4GR5 - chain A; structure by X-ray diffraction, 1.92 A resolution.

Chain A:
Protein: Non-ribosomal peptide synthetase
From: Streptomyces lydicus
UniProt: D1GLU5 (D1GLU5_9ACTO); residues 1-567 here = UniProt positions 1-567
Chain sequence (570 residues; row label = number of the first residue in the row; numbers below 1 keep their minus sign (Gly-2 is residue -2)):
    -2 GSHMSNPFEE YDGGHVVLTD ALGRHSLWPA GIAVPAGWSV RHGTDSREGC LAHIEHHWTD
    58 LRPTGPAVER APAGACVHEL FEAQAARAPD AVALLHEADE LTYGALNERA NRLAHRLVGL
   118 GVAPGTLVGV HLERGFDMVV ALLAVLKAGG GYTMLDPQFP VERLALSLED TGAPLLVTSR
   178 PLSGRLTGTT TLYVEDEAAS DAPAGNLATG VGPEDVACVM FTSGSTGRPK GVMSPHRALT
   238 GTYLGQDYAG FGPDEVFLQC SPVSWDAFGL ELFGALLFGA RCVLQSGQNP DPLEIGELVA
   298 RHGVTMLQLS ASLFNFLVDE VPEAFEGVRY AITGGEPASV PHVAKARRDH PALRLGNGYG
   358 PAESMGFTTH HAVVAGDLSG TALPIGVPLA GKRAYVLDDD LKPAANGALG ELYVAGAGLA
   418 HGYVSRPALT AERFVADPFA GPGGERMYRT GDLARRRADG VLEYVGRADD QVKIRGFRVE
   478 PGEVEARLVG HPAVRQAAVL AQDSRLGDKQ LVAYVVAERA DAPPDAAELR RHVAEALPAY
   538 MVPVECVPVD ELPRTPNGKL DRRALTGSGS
Not modelled in the structure: -2 to 1, 62-66, 194-200, 465-567
Construct notes: expression tag (-2 to 0)
Small-molecule neighbours: AMP-CPP (APC; diphosphomethylphosphonic acid adenosyl ester): Thr219, Lys227, Trp262, Thr330, Gly331, Gly332, Glu333, Pro334, Asn354, Gly355, Tyr356, Gly357, Pro358, Ala359, Glu360, Ile382, Tyr445, Thr447, Asp449, Tyr461, Arg464
Reported in the primary citation:
  - binding site for AMP-CPP: Lys227, Trp262, Gly331 to Ala335, Asn354, Gly355, Tyr356, Ala359, Ile382, Asp449, Tyr461, Arg464
  - specificity-determining residues: Gln305, Phe364
  - contacts within the chain: Glu360-Tyr420
  - mutagenesis - S23Y (5-fold): decreased catalytic activity
  - mutagenesis - S23Y: unchanged catalytic activity on CloY
  - mutagenesis - A433E: abolished catalytic activity on CloY
  - mutagenesis - A428Y (2.2-fold): decreased catalytic activity on CloY

Summary:
Bound to chain A: AMP-CPP. From the paper: a binding site for AMP-CPP at Lys227, Trp262 and Gly331 among
others; S23Y reduces catalytic activity; 3 substitutions were tested in all.
Chain A is Non-ribosomal peptide synthetase (Streptomyces lydicus); the structure, Crystal structure of
SlgN1deltaAsub in complex with AMPcPP, was determined by X-ray diffraction (same publication as 4GR4).
